PDB entry 5AV5 | X-ray diffraction, 2.40 A resolution | chains D and J of the 10 polymer chains in the assembly

# Chain D
Protein: Histone H2B type 1-J
From: Homo sapiens
UniProt: P06899 (H2B1J_HUMAN); residues 0-125 here correspond to UniProt positions 1-126 (UniProt number = residue number + 1)
Sequence (129 residues; each row starts with the number of its first residue; numbers below 1 keep their minus sign (Gly-3 is residue -3)):
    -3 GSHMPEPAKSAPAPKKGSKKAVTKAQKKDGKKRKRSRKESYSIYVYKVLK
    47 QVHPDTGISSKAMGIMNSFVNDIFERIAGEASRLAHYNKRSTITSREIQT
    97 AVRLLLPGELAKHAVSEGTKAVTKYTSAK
Not modelled in the structure: -3 to 28
Sequence notes: expression tag (-3 to -1)
Ion coordination: Mn2+: Val48 (shared with 1 residue of chain E)
Swiss-Prot annotation at these positions:
  - modified residue: Pro1 (N-acetylproline), Glu2 (ADP-ribosyl glutamic acid), Lys5 (N6-(2-hydroxyisobutyryl)lysine), Ser6 (ADP-ribosylserine), Lys11 (N6-(beta-hydroxybutyryl)lysine), Lys12 (N6-(2-hydroxyisobutyryl)lysine), Ser14 (Phosphoserine), Lys15 (N6-acetyllysine), Lys16 (N6-(beta-hydroxybutyryl)lysine), Lys20 (N6-(2-hydroxyisobutyryl)lysine), Lys23 (N6-(2-hydroxyisobutyryl)lysine), Lys24 (N6-(2-hydroxyisobutyryl)lysine), Lys34 (N6-(2-hydroxyisobutyryl)lysine), Glu35 (PolyADP-ribosyl glutamic acid), Ser36 (Phosphoserine), Lys43 (N6-(2-hydroxyisobutyryl)lysine), Lys46 (N6-(2-hydroxyisobutyryl)lysine), Lys57 (N6,N6-dimethyllysine), Arg79 (Dimethylated arginine), Lys85 (N6,N6,N6-trimethyllysine) and 6 more in UniProt
  - glycosylation: Ser112 (O-linked (GlcNAc) serine)
  - cross-link (Glycyl lysine isopeptide (Lys-Gly)): Lys5 (interchain with G-Cter in SUMO2), Lys20 (interchain with G-Cter in SUMO2), Lys34 (interchain with G-Cter in ubiquitin), Lys120 (interchain with G-Cter in ubiquitin)
Reported in the primary citation:
  - binding site for the 147-nt DNA strand: Ser32
  - binding site for the 147-nt DNA strand (chain J): Arg31, Lys34, Ser36
  - Mn2+ coordination: Val48

# Chain J
Molecule: 147-nt DNA strand
Sequence (147 nucleotides; row label = number of the first residue in the row; numbers below 1 keep their minus sign (DA-73 is residue -73)):
   -73 ATCAATATCCACCTGCAGATACTACCAAAAGTGTATTTGGAAACTGCTCC
   -23 ATCAAAAGGCATGTTCAGCTGGATTCCAGCTGAACATGCCTTTTGATGGA
    27 GCAGTTTCCAAATACACTTTTGGTAGTATCTGCAGGTGGATATTGAT
Ion coordination: Mn2+ site 1: DG-35, DG-34; Mn2+ site 2 near DG-3 (its only coordinating residue here); Mn2+ site 3 near DG5 (its only coordinating residue here); Mn2+ site 4 near DG27 (its only coordinating residue here); Mn2+ site 5 near DG48 (its only coordinating residue here); Mn2+ site 6 near DG61 (its only coordinating residue here)

# Interface between chain D and chain J
Residue-residue contacts (16; chain D residue first):
  Arg29(D) with DT-29(J), hydrogen bond to the base; DG-28(J), hydrogen bond to the sugar; DC-27(J), hydrogen bond to the phosphate
  Lys30(D) with DG49(J), base contact; DA51(J), phosphate contact
  Arg31(D) with DT-26(J), sugar contact; DA51(J), hydrogen bond to the phosphate
  Ser32(D) with DT50(J), phosphate contact
  Arg33(D) with DG49(J), phosphate contact; DT50(J), phosphate contact
  Lys34(D) with DG49(J), hydrogen bond to the phosphate; DT50(J), hydrogen bond to the phosphate
  Glu35(D) with DG49(J), phosphate contact
  Ser36(D) with DG49(J), hydrogen bond to the phosphate
  Ile39(D) with DG48(J), phosphate contact
  Tyr40(D) with DG48(J), sugar contact
Also at the interface, not in a pair above, chain J (9 interface residues in all): DC-30

# Overview
The interface between chain D and chain J involves 10 residues on one side and 9 on the other; the contacts
include 7 hydrogen bonds. Among the polar pairs are Arg29(D)-DT-29(J), Arg29(D)-DG-28(J) and
Arg29(D)-DC-27(J). The paper reports a binding site for the 147-nt DNA strand (chain J) at Arg31(D), Lys34(D)
and Ser36(D); a binding site for the 147-nt DNA strand at Ser32(D).
Chain D is Histone H2B type 1-J (Homo sapiens) and chain J is a 147-nt DNA strand; the structure, human
nucleosome core particle, was determined by X-ray diffraction (same publication as 5AV6, 5AV8, 5AV9, 5AVB and
5AVC).
